Entry 2B9I (X-ray diffraction, 2.50 A resolution); this record covers chains A and C.

Chain A:
Name: Mitogen-activated protein kinase FUS3
Organism: Saccharomyces cerevisiae
Notes: EC 2.7.1.37
Reference sequence: P16892 (FUS3_YEAST); numbering as in UniProt (aligned over 1-353)
Amino-acid sequence (353 residues; numbered 1 to 353; the number before each row is that of its first residue):
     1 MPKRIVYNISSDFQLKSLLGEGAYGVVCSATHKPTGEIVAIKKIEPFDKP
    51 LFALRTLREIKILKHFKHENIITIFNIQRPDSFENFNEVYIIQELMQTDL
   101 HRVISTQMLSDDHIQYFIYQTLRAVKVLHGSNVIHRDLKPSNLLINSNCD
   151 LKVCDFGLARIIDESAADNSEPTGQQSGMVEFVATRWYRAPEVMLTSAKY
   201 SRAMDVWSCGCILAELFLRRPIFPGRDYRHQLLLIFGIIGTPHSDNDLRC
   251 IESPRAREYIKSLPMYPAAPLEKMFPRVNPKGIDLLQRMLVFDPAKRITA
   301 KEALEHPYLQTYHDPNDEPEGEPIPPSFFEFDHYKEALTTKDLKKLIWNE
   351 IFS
Disordered / not traced: 165-179
Differences from the reference sequence: engineered mutation Val180 (Thr in P16892), Phe182 (Tyr in P16892)
Metal / ion sites: Mg2+: Asn142, Asp155 (together with ADP)
Small-molecule neighbours: ADP (adenosine-5'-diphosphate): Leu19, Gly20, Tyr24, Gly25, Val27, Ala40, Lys42, Arg55, Glu59, Ile72, Gln93, Glu94, Leu95, Met96, Asp99, Ser141, Asn142, Leu144, Cys154, Asp155
Swiss-Prot annotation at these positions:
  - active site: Asp137 (Proton acceptor)
  - binding site (ATP): Leu19 to Val27, Lys42
  - cross-link: Lys345 (Glycyl lysine isopeptide (Lys-Gly) (interchain with G-Cter in ubiquitin))
Reported in the primary citation:
  - mutagenesis - D314K/D317K: abolished binding to docking motifs
  - mutagenesis - D314K/D317K: unchanged catalytic activity on MBP
  - specificity-determining residues: Thr311 (proposed by the authors, not directly observed)

Chain C:
Name: Tyrosine-protein phosphatase MSG5
Notes: EC 3.1.3.48; fragment: Msg5 docking motif
Amino-acid sequence (21 residues; numbered 23 to 43; the number before each row is that of its first residue):
    23 PRSLQNRNTKNLSLDIAALHP
Disordered / not traced: 23-24, 39-43

Chain A / chain C interface:
Pairs across the interface (31; chain A residue first):
  Glu69(A) - Ser25(C)
  Thr98(A) - Ile38(C)
  Gln107(A) - Leu36(C)
  Gln107(A) - Asp37(C)
  Leu109(A) - Leu36(C)  hydrophobic
  Asp112(A) - Lys32(C)  salt bridge
  Asp112(A) - Leu34(C)
  His113(A) - Leu34(C)
  His113(A) - Ser35(C)  hydrogen bond (side chain-backbone)
  His113(A) - Leu36(C)
  Tyr116(A) - Leu26(C)
  Tyr116(A) - Asn30(C)
  Tyr116(A) - Leu34(C)  hydrophobic
  Phe117(A) - Leu36(C)  hydrophobic
  Tyr119(A) - Arg29(C)  hydrogen bond
  Arg123(A) - Arg29(C)
  Ser147(A) - Ser35(C)
  Ser147(A) - Leu36(C)  hydrogen bond (backbone-backbone)
  Asn148(A) - Asn30(C)
  Asn148(A) - Leu34(C)
  Cys149(A) - Leu34(C)
  Cys149(A) - Ser35(C)
  Cys149(A) - Leu36(C)  hydrophobic
  Asp150(A) - Ser25(C)  hydrogen bond
  Asp150(A) - Leu26(C)
  Asp150(A) - Gln27(C)
  Tyr312(A) - Arg29(C)  hydrogen bond (backbone-side chain)
  Tyr312(A) - Leu34(C)
  Asp314(A) - Arg29(C)  salt bridge
  Asp317(A) - Leu26(C)
  Asp317(A) - Arg29(C)  salt bridge
Other interface residues (no listed pair), chain A (23 interface residues in all): Asn70, Gln97, Val103, Ile145, Asn146, Thr311
Interface features reported in the paper:
  - interface residues, chain A: Glu69(A), Asp314(A), Asp317(A)

Overview:
Chain A and chain C form an interface of 23 and 11 residues respectively, with 5 hydrogen bonds and 3 salt
bridges. Polar pairs include Asp112(A)-Lys32(C), Asp314(A)-Arg29(C) and Asp317(A)-Arg29(C). Bound to chain A:
ADP. From the paper: D314K/D317K of chain A abolish binding to docking motifs; interface residues Glu69(A),
Asp314(A) and Asp317(A).
Chain A is Mitogen-activated protein kinase FUS3 (Saccharomyces cerevisiae) and chain C is Tyrosine-protein
phosphatase MSG5; the structure, Crystal structure of Fus3 with a docking motif from Msg5, was determined by
X-ray diffraction together with 2B9F, 2B9H and 2B9J from the same study.
